PDB entry 6CST | X-ray diffraction, 2.00 A resolution | chains A and B of the 6 polymer chains in the assembly

# Chain A (and B)
Protein: DNA polymerase kappa
Organism: Homo sapiens
Notes: EC 2.7.7.7; chain B of this document is another copy of the same molecule, construct and numbering; everything in this record applies to it too
UniProt: Q9UBT6 (POLK_HUMAN); residues 1-526 here = UniProt positions 1-526
Chain sequence (551 residues; row label = number of the first residue in the row; numbers below 1 keep their minus sign (Met-24 is residue -24)):
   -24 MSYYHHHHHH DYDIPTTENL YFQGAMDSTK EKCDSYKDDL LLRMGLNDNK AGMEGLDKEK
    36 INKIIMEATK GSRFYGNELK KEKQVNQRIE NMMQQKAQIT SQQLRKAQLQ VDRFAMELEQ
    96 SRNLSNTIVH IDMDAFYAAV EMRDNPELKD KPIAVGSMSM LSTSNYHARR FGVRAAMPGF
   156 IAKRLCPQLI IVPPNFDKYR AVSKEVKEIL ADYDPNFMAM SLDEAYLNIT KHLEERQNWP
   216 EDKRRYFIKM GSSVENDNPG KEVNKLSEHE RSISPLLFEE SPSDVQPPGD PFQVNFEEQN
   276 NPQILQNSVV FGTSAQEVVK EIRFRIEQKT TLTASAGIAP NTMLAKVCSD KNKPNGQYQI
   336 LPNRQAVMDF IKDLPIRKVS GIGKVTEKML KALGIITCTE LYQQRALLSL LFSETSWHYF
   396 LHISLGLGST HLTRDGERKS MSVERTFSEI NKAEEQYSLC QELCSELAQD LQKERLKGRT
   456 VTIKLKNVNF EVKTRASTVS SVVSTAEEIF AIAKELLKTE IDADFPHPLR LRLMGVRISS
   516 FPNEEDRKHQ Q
Not modelled in the structure: -24 to 15, 225-281, 519-526 (chain B: -24 to 19, 225-281, 519-526)
Construct notes: initiating methionine (-24); expression tag (-23 to 0)
Bound ions: Mg2+ site 1: Asp107, Met108, Asp198 (together with DZ4); Mg2+ site 2: Asp107, Asp198, Glu199 (together with DZ4)
Ligand contacts: DZ4 (2'-deoxy-5'-O-[(R)-hydroxy{[(R)-hydroxy(phosphonooxy)phosphoryl]amino}phosphoryl]adenosine): Lys25, Ala26, Asp107, Met108, Asp109, Ala110, Phe111, Tyr112, Ser137, Thr138, Tyr141, Arg144, Ala150, Ala151, Asp198, Lys328
UniProt features mapped onto this chain:
  - binding site (Mg(2+)): Asp107, Asp198, Glu199
  - mutagenesis: Asp198 (D198A: Loss of DNA polymerase activity; when associated with A-199), Glu199 (E199A: Loss of DNA polymerase activity; when associated with D-198)
What the authors report for this chain:
  - binding site for DZ4: Lys25, Asp107, Arg149, Glu199, Asp325
  - binding site for the 13-nt DNA strand: Arg18
  - mutagenesis - R18A: unchanged catalytic activity on undamaged DNA substrate
  - mutagenesis - R18A: decreased catalytic activity on BP-dG bypass
  - mutagenesis - K25A (20-fold): decreased catalytic activity on normal DNA
  - mutagenesis - K25A (100-fold): decreased catalytic activity on BP-dG adducted DNA
  - mutagenesis - R149A (9 fold): decreased catalytic activity
  - catalytic residues: Lys25 (proposed by the authors, not directly observed)
  - conformationally variable residues (loop rearrangement, order/disorder transition, side-chain flip): Leu16 to Lys35, Arg149

# Interface between chain A and chain B
Contacting residue pairs (54):
  Glu116(A) with Ser423(B), hydrogen bond
  Arg118(A) with Lys427(B); Glu430(B), salt bridge
  Asp119(A) with Glu424(B)
  Asn170(A) with Thr421(B); Phe422(B); Ser423(B), hydrogen bond
  Asp172(A) with Arg420(B), salt bridge; Leu434(B); Glu437(B)
  Lys173(A) with Ser423(B), hydrogen bond; Glu424(B), hydrogen bond (side chain-backbone); Ile425(B); Leu434(B)
  Ala176(A) with Ser433(B)
  Val177(A) with Glu430(B)
  Lys179(A) with Glu429(B), salt bridge; Ser433(B)
  Glu180(A) with Glu429(B); Glu430(B)
  Glu183(A) with Glu429(B)
  Lys304(A) with Lys427(B); Glu429(B), salt bridge
  Thr305(A) with Lys427(B)
  Thr306(A) with Lys427(B), hydrogen bond
  Arg420(A) with Asp172(B), salt bridge
  Thr421(A) with Asn170(B)
  Phe422(A) with Asn170(B)
  Ser423(A) with Glu116(B), hydrogen bond; Asn170(B), hydrogen bond; Lys173(B), hydrogen bond
  Glu424(A) with Asp119(B); Lys173(B), hydrogen bond (backbone-side chain)
  Ile425(A) with Lys173(B)
  Lys427(A) with Arg118(B); Lys304(B); Thr305(B); Thr306(B), hydrogen bond
  Glu429(A) with Lys179(B), salt bridge; Glu180(B); Glu183(B); Lys304(B), salt bridge
  Glu430(A) with Arg118(B), salt bridge; Val177(B); Glu180(B)
  Ser433(A) with Ala176(B); Lys179(B)
  Leu434(A) with Asp172(B)
  Glu437(A) with Asp172(B); Arg175(B), salt bridge
  Gln444(A) with Gln444(B)
  Asp445(A) with Gln444(B)
  Gln447(A) with Gln447(B)
  Lys448(A) with Gln444(B)
Other interface residues (no listed pair), chain A (32 interface residues in all): Arg175, Glu441
Other interface residues (no listed pair), chain B (30 interface residues in all): Glu441

# In short
32 residues of chain A and 30 residues of chain B are in contact; the contacts include 10 hydrogen bonds and 9
salt bridges. Among the polar pairs are Arg118(A)-Glu430(B), Asp172(A)-Arg420(B) and Lys179(A)-Glu429(B). The
paper reports the catalytic residue Lys25(A); R18A of chain A reduces catalytic activity on BP-dG bypass; 3
substitutions were tested in all.
Both chains are DNA polymerase kappa (Homo sapiens). Entry 6CST (Structure of human DNA polymerase kappa with
DNA) was determined by X-ray diffraction.
